3D29 - chains H and I of the 34 polymer chains in the assembly; structure by X-ray diffraction, 2.60 A resolution.

Chain H:
Protein: proteasome endopeptidase complex
From: Saccharomyces cerevisiae
Notes: EC 3.4.25.1
UniProtKB: A0A6A5Q449 (A0A6A5Q449_YEASX); the construct lacks a stretch of the UniProt sequence and is renumbered around it, so the offset changes along the chain: 1-91 = UniProt 30-120; 93-105 = UniProt 121-133; 106-187 = UniProt 135-216; 189-223 = UniProt 217-251
Chain sequence (222 residues; each row starts with the number of its first residue; note: 2 numbers in that range are skipped by the numbering (no residue carries them; nothing is unmodelled there)):
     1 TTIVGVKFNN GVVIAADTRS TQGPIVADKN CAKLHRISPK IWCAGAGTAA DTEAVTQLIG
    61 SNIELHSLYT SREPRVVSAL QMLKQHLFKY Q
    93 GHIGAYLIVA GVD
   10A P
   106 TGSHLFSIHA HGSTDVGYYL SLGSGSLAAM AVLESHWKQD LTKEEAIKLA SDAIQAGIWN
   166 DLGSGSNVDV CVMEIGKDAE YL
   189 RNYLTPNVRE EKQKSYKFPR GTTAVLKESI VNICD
From the paper describing this entry:
  - binding site for Fellutamide B: Thr1
  - catalytic residues: Thr1

Chain I:
Protein: PUP3 isoform 1
From: Saccharomyces cerevisiae
UniProtKB: A0A6L0YA22 (A0A6L0YA22_YEASX); the construct lacks a stretch of the UniProt sequence and is renumbered around it, so the offset changes along the chain: -8 to -1 = UniProt 2-9; 1-36 = UniProt 10-45; 38-105 = UniProt 46-113; 106-122 = UniProt 117-133; 2 more segments
Chain sequence (204 residues; numbered -8 to 194 plus 4 insertion-coded residues; 3 numbers in that range are skipped by the numbering (no residue carries them; nothing is unmodelled there); the number before each row is that of its first residue; a row labelled like 10A-10C holds insertion residues (10A, then the next letters in order); numbers below 1 keep their minus sign (Ser-8 is residue -8)):
    -8 SDPSSING
     1 GIVVAMTGKD CVAIACDLRL GSQSLGVSNK FEKIFH
    38 YGHVFLGITG LATDVTTLNE MFRYKTNLYK LKEERAIEPE TFTQLVSSSL YERRFGPYFV
    98 GPVVAGIN
10A-10C SKS
   106 GKPFIAGFDL IGCIDEA
   12A K
   123 DFIVSGTASD QLFGMCESLY EPNLEPEDLF ETISQALLNA ADRDALSGWG AVVYIIK
   181 KDEVVKRYLK MRQD
Residues lining bound ligands: (3R)-3-hydroxydodecanoic acid (HXD): Arg91, Phe92, Gly93, Pro94, Asp114, Leu115, Ile116

Interface between chain H and chain I:
Residue-residue contacts (61; chain H residue first):
  Ile25(H) with Asp132(I); Phe135(I), hydrophobic
  Val26(H) with Phe135(I)
  Ala27(H) with Asp120(I)
  Asp28(H) with Asp120(I)
  Lys29(H) with Glu139(I), salt bridge
  Ala49(H) with Cys118(I), hydrophobic
  Ala50(H) with Tyr88(I); Ile116(I), hydrophobic; Cys118(I)
  Asp51(H) with Tyr88(I), hydrogen bond; Arg91(I), salt bridge
  Ala54(H) with Tyr88(I)
  His94(H) with Arg91(I); Phe92(I)
  Arg197(H) with Glu139(I), salt bridge
  Lys200(H) with Glu139(I), hydrogen bond (side chain-backbone); Ser140(I), hydrogen bond (side chain-backbone); Tyr142(I), hydrogen bond (side chain-backbone)
  Ser203(H) with Glu143(I), hydrogen bond
  Tyr204(H) with Ser140(I); Leu141(I), hydrophobic
  Lys205(H) with Glu143(I); Asp150(I), salt bridge
  Phe206(H) with Leu141(I), hydrophobic; Glu153(I); Gln157(I)
  Arg208(H) with Glu149(I), salt bridge; Asp150(I), salt bridge; Glu153(I)
  Gly209(H) with Glu153(I), hydrogen bond (backbone-side chain)
  Thr210(H) with Glu153(I)
  Thr211(H) with Glu153(I), hydrogen bond; Ser156(I); Gln157(I), hydrogen bond; Leu189(I)
  Ala212(H) with Leu189(I); Lys190(I), hydrogen bond (backbone-backbone)
  Val213(H) with Phe152(I), hydrophobic; Arg187(I); Tyr188(I)
  Leu214(H) with Tyr188(I), hydrogen bond (backbone-backbone); Leu189(I); Lys190(I)
  Lys215(H) with Arg187(I); Tyr188(I), hydrogen bond (backbone-backbone)
  Glu216(H) with Val185(I); Lys186(I); Arg187(I), salt bridge
  Ser217(H) with Val185(I); Lys186(I), hydrogen bond (backbone-backbone)
  Ile218(H) with Glu183(I); Val184(I)
  Val219(H) with His36(I); Val184(I), hydrogen bond (backbone-backbone); Lys186(I)
  Asn220(H) with His36(I)
  Ile221(H) with Gly39(I); His40(I); Phe42(I), hydrophobic
  Asp223(H) with Lys67(I), salt bridge
Other interface residues (no listed pair), chain H (36 interface residues in all): Gln22, Thr48, Tyr90, Ile95, Pro207
Other interface residues (no listed pair), chain I (39 interface residues in all): Gly117, Glu121, Leu146, Glu147, Thr154, Leu160, Tyr176

In short:
36 residues of chain H face 39 of chain I across their interface, with 13 hydrogen bonds and 8 salt bridges.
Polar pairs include Lys29(H)-Glu139(I), Asp51(H)-Arg91(I) and Arg197(H)-Glu139(I). Chain I binds
(3R)-3-hydroxydodecanoic acid. From the paper: the catalytic residue Thr1(H); a binding site for Fellutamide B
at Thr1(H).
Here chain H is proteasome endopeptidase complex and chain I is PUP3 isoform 1, both from Saccharomyces
cerevisiae. Entry 3D29 (Proteasome Inhibition by Fellutamide B) was determined by X-ray diffraction.
